PDB entry 1BUH | X-ray diffraction, 2.60 A resolution | chains A and B

[Chain A]
Molecule: Protein (CDK2 human)
Source organism: Homo sapiens
Reference sequence: P24941 (CDK2_HUMAN); residue numbers follow UniProt; this construct covers 1-298
Chain sequence (298 residues; numbered 1 to 298; the number before each row is that of its first residue):
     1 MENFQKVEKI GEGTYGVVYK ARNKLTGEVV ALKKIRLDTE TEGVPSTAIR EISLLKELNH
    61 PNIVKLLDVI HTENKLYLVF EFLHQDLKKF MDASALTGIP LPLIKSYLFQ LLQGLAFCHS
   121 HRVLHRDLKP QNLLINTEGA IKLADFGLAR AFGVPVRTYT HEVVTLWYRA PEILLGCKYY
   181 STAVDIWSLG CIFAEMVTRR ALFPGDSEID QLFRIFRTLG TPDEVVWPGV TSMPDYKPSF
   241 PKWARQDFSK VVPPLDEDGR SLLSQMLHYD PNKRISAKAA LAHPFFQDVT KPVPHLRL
Not modelled in the structure: 40-46, 295-298
Swiss-Prot annotation at these positions:
  - active site: Asp-127 (Proton acceptor)
  - binding site (ATP): Ile-10 to Val-18, Lys-33, Glu-81 to Leu-83, Asp-86, Lys-129 to Asn-132, Asp-145
  - binding site (Mg(2+)): Asn-132, Asp-145
  - site (CDK7 binding): Lys-9, Lys-88, Lys-89, Leu-166
  - modified residue: Met-1 (N-acetylmethionine), Lys-6 (N6-acetyllysine), Thr-14 (Phosphothreonine), Tyr-15 (Phosphotyrosine), Tyr-19 (Phosphotyrosine), Thr-160 (Phosphothreonine)
  - natural variant: Pro-45 (P45L: In a glioblastoma multiforme sample)
  - mutagenesis: Lys-9 (K9F: Reduced phosphorylation by CAK), Thr-14 (T14A: 2-fold increase in activity), Tyr-15 (Y15F: 2-fold increase in activity), Lys-88 to Lys-89 (Reduced phosphorylation by CAK), Thr-160 (T160A: Abolishes activity), Leu-166 (L166R: Reduced phosphorylation by CAK and reduced kinase activity)
From the paper describing this entry:
  - contacts within the chain: Arg-217/Trp-243
  - post-translational modification sites: Thr-14, Tyr-15, Thr-160 (citing earlier work)
  - conformationally variable residues (loop rearrangement, side-chain flip): Arg-36 to Thr-39, Phe-80, Leu-219 to Val-251

[Chain B]
Molecule: Protein (CKSHS1 human)
Source organism: Homo sapiens
Reference sequence: P61024 (CKS1_HUMAN); residues 1-79 here = UniProt positions 1-79
Chain sequence (79 residues; each row starts with the number of its first residue):
     1 MSHKQIYYSD KYDDEEFEYR HVMLPKDIAK LVPKTHLMSE SEWRNLGVQQ SQGWVHYMIH
    61 EPEPHILLFR RPLPKKPKK
Not modelled in the structure: 1-4, 75-79
From the paper describing this entry:
  - mutagenesis - E63Q: abolished growth

[Interface between chain A and chain B]
Pairs across the interface (30; chain A residue first):
  Leu-174(A) / His-60(B)
  Asp-206(A) / Tyr-7(B)
  Asp-206(A) / His-21(B)  salt bridge
  Asp-206(A) / Met-23(B)
  Ser-207(A) / Glu-63(B)
  Glu-208(A) / His-60(B)  salt bridge
  Glu-208(A) / Pro-62(B)
  Glu-208(A) / Glu-63(B)  hydrogen bond (backbone-side chain)
  Ile-209(A) / Met-58(B)  hydrophobic
  Ile-209(A) / His-60(B)
  Ile-209(A) / Glu-63(B)  hydrogen bond (backbone-side chain)
  Ile-209(A) / Leu-68(B)  hydrophobic
  Asp-210(A) / His-21(B)  salt bridge
  Phe-213(A) / Tyr-12(B)
  Phe-213(A) / Tyr-57(B)
  Phe-213(A) / Leu-68(B)  hydrophobic
  Asp-235(A) / Glu-61(B)
  Asp-235(A) / Pro-62(B)
  Lys-237(A) / Ile-59(B)  hydrogen bond (side chain-backbone)
  Lys-237(A) / Glu-61(B)  salt bridge
  Ser-239(A) / Tyr-57(B)
  Ser-239(A) / Met-58(B)
  Ser-239(A) / Arg-70(B)
  Phe-240(A) / Met-58(B)  hydrophobic
  Pro-241(A) / Tyr-19(B)
  Pro-241(A) / Tyr-57(B)
  Lys-242(A) / Asp-14(B)  hydrogen bond (backbone-side chain)
  Trp-243(A) / Tyr-12(B)  hydrophobic
  Trp-243(A) / Asp-13(B)  hydrogen bond (side chain-backbone)
  Trp-243(A) / Asp-14(B)
Interface residues without a listed pair, chain A (16 interface residues in all): Leu-212, Arg-217
Interface residues without a listed pair, chain B (18 interface residues in all): Glu-15, Ile-66
Interface features reported in the paper:
  - residue pairs: Asp-206(A)/Tyr-7(B), Asp-206(A)/His-21(B), Glu-208(A)/Glu-63(B) (hydrogen bond), Asp-210(A)/His-21(B), Arg-217(A)/Tyr-12(B), Asp-235(A)/Glu-61(B), Lys-237(A)/Ile-59(B), Lys-237(A)/Glu-61(B) (salt bridge), Ser-239(A)/Arg-70(B), Ser-239(A)/Tyr-19(B), Lys-242(A)/Asp-14(B) (hydrogen bond), Trp-243(A)/Asp-13(B) (hydrogen bond), His-60(B)/Glu-208(A), Glu-63(B)/Ile-209(A) (hydrogen bond)
  - interface residues, chain A: Ile-209(A), Phe-213(A), Phe-240(A), Pro-241(A), Trp-243(A)
  - interface residues, chain B: Tyr-12(B), Tyr-19(B), His-21(B), Met-23(B), Tyr-57(B), Met-58(B), His-60(B), Ile-66(B), Leu-68(B), Arg-70(B)
  - hot spots on chain B (mutagenesis) - E63Q: decreased binding to Protein (CDK2 human) (chain A)
  - hot spots on chain B (mutagenesis) - Y12K/D14K/E15K, Y57S/M58A/H60D/E63K: abolished binding to Protein (CDK2 human) (chain A)

[Overview]
The interface between chain A and chain B involves 16 residues on one side and 18 on the other, with 5
hydrogen bonds and 4 salt bridges. Polar contacts include Asp-206(A)/His-21(B), Glu-208(A)/His-60(B) and
Asp-210(A)/His-21(B). The authors report contacts between Asp-206(A) and Tyr-7(B), Asp-206(A) and His-21(B)
and Asp-210(A) and His-21(B) among others; hydrogen bonds between Glu-208(A) and Glu-63(B), Lys-242(A) and
Asp-14(B) and Trp-243(A) and Asp-13(B) among others; a salt bridge between Lys-237(A) and Glu-61(B). The paper
reports that Y12K/D14K/E15K and Y57S/M58A/H60D/E63K of chain B abolish binding to Protein (CDK2 human) (chain
A); interface residues Ile-209(A), Phe-213(A) and Tyr-12(B) among others.
Here chain A is Protein (CDK2 human) and chain B is Protein (CKSHS1 human), both from Homo sapiens. Entry 1BUH
(Crystal structure of the human CDK2 kinase complex with cell cycle-regulatory protein CKSHS1) was determined
by X-ray diffraction.
